2DSC - chains A and B; structure by X-ray diffraction, 2.00 A resolution.

== Chain A (and B) ==
Molecule: ADP-sugar pyrophosphatase
From: Homo sapiens
Notes: EC 3.6.1.13, 3.6.1.-; chain B of this document is another copy of the same molecule, construct and numbering; everything in this record applies to it too
UniProtKB: Q9UKK9 (NUDT5_HUMAN); numbering as in UniProt (aligned over 1-210)
Chain sequence (212 residues; each row starts with the number of its first residue; numbers below 1 keep their minus sign (Gly-1 is residue -1)):
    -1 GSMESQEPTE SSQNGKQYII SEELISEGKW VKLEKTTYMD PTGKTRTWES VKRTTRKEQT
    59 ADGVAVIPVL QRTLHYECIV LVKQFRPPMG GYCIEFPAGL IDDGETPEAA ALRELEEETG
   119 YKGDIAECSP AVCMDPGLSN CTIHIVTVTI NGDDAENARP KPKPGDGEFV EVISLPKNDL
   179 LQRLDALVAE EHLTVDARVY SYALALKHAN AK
Disordered / not traced: -1 to 13, 209-210
Sequence notes: cloning artifact (-1 to 0)
Metal / ion sites: Mg2+: Ala96, Glu116 (together with adenosine-5-diphosphoribose)
Ligand contacts:
  - adenosine-5-diphosphoribose (APR), molecule 1: Trp28, Val29, Arg51, Arg84, Glu93, Ala96, Gly97, Leu98, Glu112, Glu116, Met132, Ile141, Glu166, Arg196
  - adenosine-5-diphosphoribose (APR), molecule 2: Thr45, Trp46, Glu47, Asp133, Pro134, Gly135, Leu136
Swiss-Prot annotation at these positions:
  - motif: Gly97 to Gly118 (Nudix box)
  - binding site (substrate): Trp28, Trp46, Glu47, Arg51, Arg84, Leu98, Asp133
  - binding site (Mg(2+)): Ala96, Glu112, Glu116, Glu166
  - modified residue: Met1 (N-acetylmethionine), Ser3 (Phosphoserine), Ser10 (Phosphoserine), Thr45 (Phosphothreonine), Tyr74 (Phosphotyrosine), Lys210 (N6-acetyllysine)
  - cross-link: Lys42 (Glycyl lysine isopeptide (Lys-Gly) (interchain with G-Cter in SUMO2))
  - mutagenesis: Trp28 (W28A: Reduces affinity for substrate about 8-fold. Strongly reduced catalytic activity and strongly reduced affinity for substrate; when associated with A-46), Thr45 (T45A: Impaired phosphorylation; generates ATP in the presence of diphosphate; T45D: Phosphomimetic mutant; unable to generate ATP in the presence of diphosphate), Trp46 (W46A: Reduces affinity for substrate about 6-fold. Strongly reduced catalytic activity and strongly reduced affinity for substrate; when associated with A-28), Arg51 (R51Q: Reduces affinity for substrate about 15-fold and reduces catalytic rate about 17-fold), Arg84 (R84Q: Reduces affinity for substrate about 5-fold and reduces catalytic rate 67-fold), Leu98 (L98A: Reduces affinity for substrate about 6-fold), Glu112 (E112Q: Catalytic inactive mutant for both ADP-sugar pyrophosphatase and nuclear ATP-synthesis activities. Reduces catalytic rate 6300-fold), Glu116 (E116Q: Reduces catalytic rate 2000-fold), Glu166 (E166Q: Reduces catalytic rate 120-fold)

== Chain A / chain B interface ==
Residue-residue contacts - 140 pairs, chain A then chain B:
  Lys14(A) with Tyr90(B)
  Gln15(A) with Phe83(B); Tyr90(B), hydrogen bond (backbone-side chain)
  Tyr16(A) with Phe83(B), hydrophobic
  Ile17(A) with Phe83(B), hydrophobic; Pro85(B); Gly88(B)
  Ile23(A) with Ser24(B)
  Ser24(A) with Ile23(B); Ser24(B)
  Gly26(A) with Glu47(B)
  Lys27(A) with Glu47(B), hydrogen bond (backbone-side chain)
  Trp28(A) with Glu47(B), hydrogen bond (backbone-side chain)
  Val29(A) with Glu47(B), hydrogen bond (backbone-side chain); Val49(B), hydrophobic; Leu136(B), hydrophobic
  Thr34(A) with Pro85(B)
  Tyr36(A) with Phe83(B), hydrophobic; Pro85(B), hydrophobic
  Asp38(A) with Phe167(B)
  Pro39(A) with Phe167(B), hydrophobic
  Arg44(A) with Asp164(B), salt bridge; Gly165(B)
  Trp46(A) with Pro85(B), hydrophobic; Pro86(B)
  Glu47(A) with Gly26(B); Lys27(B), hydrogen bond (side chain-backbone); Trp28(B), hydrogen bond (side chain-backbone); Val29(B), hydrogen bond (side chain-backbone)
  Ser48(A) with Pro86(B)
  Val49(A) with Val29(B), hydrophobic; Val49(B), hydrophobic; Leu136(B), hydrophobic
  Arg51(A) with Gly135(B)
  Ile65(A) with Leu202(B), hydrophobic
  Phe83(A) with Gln15(B); Tyr16(B), hydrophobic; Ile17(B), hydrophobic; Tyr36(B), hydrophobic
  Arg84(A) with Pro134(B); Gly135(B)
  Pro85(A) with Ile17(B); Tyr36(B), hydrophobic; Trp46(B), hydrophobic
  Pro86(A) with Trp46(B); Ser48(B); Pro134(B); Gly135(B); Leu136(B); Ser137(B); Asn138(B)
  Met87(A) with Cys131(B), hydrophobic; Pro134(B), hydrophobic; Ser137(B); Asn138(B); Thr140(B)
  Gly88(A) with Ile17(B)
  Tyr90(A) with Lys14(B), hydrogen bond (side chain-backbone); Gln15(B), hydrogen bond (side chain-backbone)
  Cys91(A) with Cys131(B), hydrophobic; Pro134(B), hydrophobic
  Glu93(A) with Pro134(B)
  Glu125(A) with Leu202(B); Lys205(B), salt bridge; His206(B), salt bridge
  Ser127(A) with Tyr198(B)
  Ala129(A) with Thr192(B)
  Val130(A) with Val193(B); Ala195(B), hydrophobic; Tyr198(B), hydrophobic
  Cys131(A) with Met87(B), hydrophobic; Thr192(B); Val193(B), hydrogen bond (backbone-backbone); Asp194(B); Ala195(B), hydrogen bond (backbone-backbone)
  Met132(A) with Met132(B); Asp133(B)
  Asp133(A) with Met132(B)
  Pro134(A) with Arg84(B); Pro86(B); Met87(B), hydrophobic; Cys91(B), hydrophobic; Glu93(B); Asp194(B)
  Gly135(A) with Arg51(B); Arg84(B); Pro86(B)
  Leu136(A) with Val29(B), hydrophobic; Arg51(B); Pro86(B)
  Ser137(A) with Pro86(B); Met87(B)
  Asn138(A) with Pro86(B); Met87(B)
  Thr140(A) with Met87(B)
  Ile143(A) with Ala195(B); Ser199(B); Leu202(B), hydrophobic
  Thr145(A) with Leu202(B); His206(B), hydrogen bond
  Gly165(A) with Arg44(B)
  Phe167(A) with Asp38(B); Pro39(B)
  Lys175(A) with His206(B), hydrogen bond (side chain-backbone)
  Leu179(A) with Glu125(B)
  Asp183(A) with Pro128(B)
  Thr192(A) with Ala129(B); Val130(B); Cys131(B)
  Val193(A) with Val130(B); Cys131(B), hydrogen bond (backbone-backbone)
  Asp194(A) with Cys131(B); Pro134(B)
  Ala195(A) with Val130(B), hydrophobic; Cys131(B), hydrogen bond (backbone-backbone); Ile143(B); Arg196(B)
  Arg196(A) with Ala195(B); Ser199(B)
  Tyr198(A) with Ser127(B); Pro128(B)
  Ser199(A) with Ile143(B); Arg196(B); Tyr200(B)
  Tyr200(A) with Ser199(B); Ala203(B); His206(B)
  Leu202(A) with Glu125(B); Ile143(B), hydrophobic
  Ala203(A) with Tyr200(B); Ala203(B), hydrophobic; Leu204(B), hydrophobic
  Leu204(A) with Ala203(B); Ala207(B), hydrophobic
  Lys205(A) with Glu125(B), salt bridge
  His206(A) with Glu125(B), salt bridge; Thr145(B), hydrogen bond; Lys175(B); Tyr200(B)
  Ala207(A) with Ala207(B), hydrophobic
Interface residues without a listed pair, chain A (71 interface residues in all): Leu31, Thr40, Lys50, Pro128, Cys139, Val186, Asn208
Interface residues without a listed pair, chain B (68 interface residues in all): Leu31, Thr34, Thr40, Lys50, Ile65, Cys139

== Summary ==
Chain A and chain B form an interface of 71 and 68 residues respectively; the contacts include 16 hydrogen
bonds and 5 salt bridges. Polar contacts include Arg44(A)-Asp164(B), Glu125(A)-Lys205(B) and
Glu125(A)-His206(B). Bound to chain A: adenosine-5-diphosphoribose.
Chain A and chain B are both ADP-sugar pyrophosphatase (Homo sapiens); the structure, Crystal structure of
human ADP-ribose pyrophosphatase NUDT5 in complex with magnesium and ADP-ribose, was determined by X-ray
diffraction together with 2DSB and 2DSD from the same study.
